1XI4 - chains F and G of the 18 polymer chains in the assembly; structure by electron microscopy, 7.90 A resolution (low resolution: residue-level contacts below are approximate; hydrogen-bond / salt-bridge calls are withheld).

[Chain F (and G)]
Molecule: Clathrin heavy chain
Organism: Bos taurus
Notes: chain G of this document is another copy of the same molecule, construct and numbering; everything in this record applies to it too
UniProt: P49951 (CLH_BOVIN); residue numbers follow UniProt; this construct covers 1-1630
Amino-acid sequence (1630 residues; row label = number of the first residue in the row):
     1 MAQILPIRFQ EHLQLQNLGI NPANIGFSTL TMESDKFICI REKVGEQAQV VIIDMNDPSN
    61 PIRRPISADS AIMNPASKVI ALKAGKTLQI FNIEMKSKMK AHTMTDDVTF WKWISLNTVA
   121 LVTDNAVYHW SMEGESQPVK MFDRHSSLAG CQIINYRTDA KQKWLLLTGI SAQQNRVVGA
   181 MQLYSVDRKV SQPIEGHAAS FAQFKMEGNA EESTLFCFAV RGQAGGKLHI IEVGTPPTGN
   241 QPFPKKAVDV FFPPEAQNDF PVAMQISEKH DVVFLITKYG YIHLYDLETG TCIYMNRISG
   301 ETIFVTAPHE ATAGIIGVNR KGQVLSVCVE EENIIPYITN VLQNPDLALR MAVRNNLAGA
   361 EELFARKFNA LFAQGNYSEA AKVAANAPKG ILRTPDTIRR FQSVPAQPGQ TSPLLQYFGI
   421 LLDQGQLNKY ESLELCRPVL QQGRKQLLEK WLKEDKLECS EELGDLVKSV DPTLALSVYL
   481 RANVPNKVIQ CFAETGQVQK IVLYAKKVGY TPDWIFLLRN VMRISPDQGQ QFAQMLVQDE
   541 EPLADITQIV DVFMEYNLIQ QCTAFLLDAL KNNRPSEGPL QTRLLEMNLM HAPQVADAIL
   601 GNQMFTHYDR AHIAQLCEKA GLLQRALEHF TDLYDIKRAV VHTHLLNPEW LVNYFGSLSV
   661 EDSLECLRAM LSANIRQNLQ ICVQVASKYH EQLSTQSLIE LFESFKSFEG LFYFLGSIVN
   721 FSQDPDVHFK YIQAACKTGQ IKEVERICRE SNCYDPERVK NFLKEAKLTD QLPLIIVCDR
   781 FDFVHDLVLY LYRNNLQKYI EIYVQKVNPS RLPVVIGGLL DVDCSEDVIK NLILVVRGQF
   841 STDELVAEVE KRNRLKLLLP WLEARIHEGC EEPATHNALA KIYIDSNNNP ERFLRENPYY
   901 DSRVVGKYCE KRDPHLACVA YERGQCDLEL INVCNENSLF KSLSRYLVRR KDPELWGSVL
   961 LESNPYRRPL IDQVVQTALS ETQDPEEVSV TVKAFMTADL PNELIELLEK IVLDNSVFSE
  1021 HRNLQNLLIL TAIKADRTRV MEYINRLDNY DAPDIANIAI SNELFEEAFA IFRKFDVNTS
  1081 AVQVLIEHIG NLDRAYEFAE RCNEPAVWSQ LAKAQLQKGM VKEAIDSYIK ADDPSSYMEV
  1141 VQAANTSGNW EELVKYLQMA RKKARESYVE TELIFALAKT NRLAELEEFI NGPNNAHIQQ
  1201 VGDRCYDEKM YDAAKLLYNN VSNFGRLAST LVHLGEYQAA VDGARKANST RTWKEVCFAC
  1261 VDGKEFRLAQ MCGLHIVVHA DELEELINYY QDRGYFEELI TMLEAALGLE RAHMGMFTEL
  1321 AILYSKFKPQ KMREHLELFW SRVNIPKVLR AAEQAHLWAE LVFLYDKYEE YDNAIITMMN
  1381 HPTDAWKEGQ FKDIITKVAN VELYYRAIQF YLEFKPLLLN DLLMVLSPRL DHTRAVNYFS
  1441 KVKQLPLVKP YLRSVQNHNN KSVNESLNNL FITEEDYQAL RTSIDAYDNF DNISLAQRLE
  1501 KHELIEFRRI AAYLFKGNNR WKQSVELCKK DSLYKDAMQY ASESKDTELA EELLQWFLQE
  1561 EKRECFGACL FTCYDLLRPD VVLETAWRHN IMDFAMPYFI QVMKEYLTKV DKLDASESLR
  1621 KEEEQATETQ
UniProt features mapped onto this chain:
  - region: Ala68 to Asp107 (WD40-like repeat 2), Thr302 to Glu330 (WD40-like repeat 7), Glu449 to Asp465 (Binding site for the uncoating ATPase, involved in lattice disassembly)
  - modified residue: Ala2 (N-acetylalanine), Ser67 (Phosphoserine), Thr105 (Phosphothreonine), Tyr184 (Phosphotyrosine), Thr394 (Phosphothreonine), Tyr634 (Phosphotyrosine), Lys737 (N6-succinyllysine), Lys856 (N6-acetyllysine), Tyr899 (Phosphotyrosine), Ser1167 (Phosphoserine), Tyr1206 (Phosphotyrosine), Ser1229 (Phosphoserine), Lys1441 (N6-acetyllysine), Tyr1477 (Phosphotyrosine), Tyr1487 (Phosphotyrosine), Ser1494 (Phosphoserine), Lys1501 (N6-acetyllysine)

[Interface between chain F and chain G]
Contacting residue pairs - 6 pairs, chain F then chain G:
  Arg852(F) - Glu826(G)
  Asn853(F) - Glu826(G)
  Arg854(F) - Ile829(G)
  Arg854(F) - Lys830(G)
  Ala1280(F) - His1279(G)
  Leu1286(F) - Phe1258(G)
Other interface residues (no listed pair), chain F (7 interface residues in all): Tyr1290, Arg1311
Other interface residues (no listed pair), chain G (8 interface residues in all): Leu820, Val1261, Val1278

[In short]
7 residues of chain F face 8 of chain G across their interface.
Chain F and chain G are both Clathrin heavy chain (Bos taurus); the structure, Clathrin D6 Coat, was
determined by electron microscopy (same publication as 3IYV).
